Entry 7Y7M (electron microscopy, 3.05 A resolution); this record covers chains A and D of the 6 polymer chains in the assembly.

Chain A:
Molecule: Capsid protein VP1
Organism: Coxsackievirus A16
Notes: EC 3.4.22.29, 3.6.1.15, 3.4.22.28, 2.7.7.48
UniProt: M4TAU2 (M4TAU2_9ENTO); residues 1-297 here correspond to UniProt positions 566-862 (UniProt number = residue number + 565)
Amino-acid sequence (297 residues; row label = number of the first residue in the row):
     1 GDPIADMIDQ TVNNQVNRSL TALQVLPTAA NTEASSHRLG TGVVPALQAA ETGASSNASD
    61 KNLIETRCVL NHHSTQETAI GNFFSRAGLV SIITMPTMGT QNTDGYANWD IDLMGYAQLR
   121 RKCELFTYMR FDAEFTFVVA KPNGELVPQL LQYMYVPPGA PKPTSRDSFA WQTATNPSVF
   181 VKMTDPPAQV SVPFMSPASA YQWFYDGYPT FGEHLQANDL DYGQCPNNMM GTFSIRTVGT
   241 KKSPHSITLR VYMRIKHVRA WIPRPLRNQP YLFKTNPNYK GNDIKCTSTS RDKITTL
Unresolved in the structure: 1, 9-17
Ligand contacts: sphingosine (SPH): Ile-111, Asp-112, Leu-113, Met-114, Phe-131, Phe-135, Phe-137, Tyr-153, Tyr-155, Pro-177, Val-179, Val-190, Val-192, Met-195, Tyr-201, Trp-203, Asn-228, Met-230, Phe-233

Chain D:
Molecule: Capsid protein VP4
Organism: Coxsackievirus A16
UniProt: A8TSC7 (A8TSC7_9ENTO); numbering as in UniProt (aligned over 1-69)
Amino-acid sequence (69 residues; row label = number of the first residue in the row):
     1 MGSQVSTQRS GSHENSNSAS EGSTINYTTI NYYKDAYAAS AGRQDMSQDP KRFTDPVMDV
    61 IHEMAPPLK
Unresolved in the structure: 1-11
Construct notes: conflict Arg-52 (Lys in A8TSC7)

Interface between chain A and chain D:
Pairs across the interface (46):
  Thr-21(A) / Lys-51(D)
  Thr-21(A) / Arg-52(D)
  Leu-23(A) / Ser-47(D)
  Leu-23(A) / Gln-48(D)
  Leu-23(A) / Asp-49(D)
  Gln-24(A) / Ser-47(D)
  Gln-24(A) / Gln-48(D)  hydrogen bond (backbone-backbone)
  Val-25(A) / Met-46(D)
  Leu-26(A) / Met-46(D)  hydrogen bond (backbone-backbone)
  Leu-26(A) / Gln-48(D)
  Pro-27(A) / Met-46(D)  hydrophobic
  Val-43(A) / Met-64(D)
  Val-44(A) / Met-64(D)  hydrogen bond (backbone-backbone)
  Pro-45(A) / Glu-63(D)
  Pro-45(A) / Met-64(D)  hydrophobic
  Ala-49(A) / Leu-68(D)  hydrophobic
  Thr-52(A) / Val-57(D)
  Ala-54(A) / Thr-54(D)
  Ser-55(A) / Thr-54(D)  hydrogen bond (backbone-backbone)
  Asn-57(A) / Ile-61(D)
  Asn-57(A) / Glu-63(D)
  Ala-58(A) / Glu-63(D)
  Asn-62(A) / Glu-63(D)  hydrogen bond
  Asn-62(A) / Met-64(D)
  Thr-75(A) / Gln-48(D)
  Gln-76(A) / Arg-43(D)  hydrogen bond
  Gln-76(A) / Gln-44(D)
  Gln-76(A) / Met-46(D)
  Gly-81(A) / Gln-44(D)
  Asn-82(A) / Gln-44(D)
  Arg-130(A) / Ala-19(D)  hydrogen bond (side chain-backbone)
  Asp-132(A) / Ser-18(D)
  Asp-132(A) / Ala-19(D)  hydrogen bond (side chain-backbone)
  Asp-132(A) / Tyr-37(D)
  Ser-191(A) / Tyr-37(D)
  Ser-191(A) / Ala-38(D)
  Pro-193(A) / Tyr-37(D)
  Lys-256(A) / Tyr-37(D)  hydrogen bond (side chain-backbone)
  Lys-256(A) / Ala-38(D)
  Lys-256(A) / Ala-39(D)  hydrogen bond (side chain-backbone)
  His-257(A) / Ala-19(D)
  His-257(A) / Asn-26(D)
  His-257(A) / Ala-39(D)
  His-257(A) / Ser-40(D)
  Val-258(A) / Ile-25(D)
  Arg-259(A) / Ser-23(D)  hydrogen bond
Other interface residues (no listed pair), chain A (41 interface residues in all): Leu-20, Ala-22, Gly-42, Leu-47, Gln-48, Gly-53, Ser-59, Ala-79, Phe-131, Val-192, Phe-194, Arg-254, Pro-263
Other interface residues (no listed pair), chain D (32 interface residues in all): Ser-20, Ala-36, Ala-41, Phe-53, Asp-55, Pro-56, Met-58, Pro-66, Pro-67

Summary:
41 residues of chain A and 32 residues of chain D are in contact; the contacts include 11 hydrogen bonds.
Polar contacts include Asn-62(A)/Glu-63(D), Gln-76(A)/Arg-43(D) and Arg-130(A)/Ala-19(D). Ligands of chain A:
sphingosine.
Chain A is Capsid protein VP1 and chain D is Capsid protein VP4, both from Coxsackievirus A16; the structure,
The structure of coxsackievirus A16 mature virion in complex with Fab 8C4, was determined by electron
microscopy together with 7YV2, 7YV7, 7YRF, 7YRH and 7YMS from the same study.
